Entry 5B7E (X-ray diffraction, 1.42 A resolution); this record covers chain A.

# Chain A
Protein: Blue copper oxidase CueO
Source organism: Escherichia coli K-12
UniProt: P36649 (CUEO_ECOLI); residues 1-516 here = UniProt positions 1-516
Amino-acid sequence (526 residues; row label = number of the first residue in the row):
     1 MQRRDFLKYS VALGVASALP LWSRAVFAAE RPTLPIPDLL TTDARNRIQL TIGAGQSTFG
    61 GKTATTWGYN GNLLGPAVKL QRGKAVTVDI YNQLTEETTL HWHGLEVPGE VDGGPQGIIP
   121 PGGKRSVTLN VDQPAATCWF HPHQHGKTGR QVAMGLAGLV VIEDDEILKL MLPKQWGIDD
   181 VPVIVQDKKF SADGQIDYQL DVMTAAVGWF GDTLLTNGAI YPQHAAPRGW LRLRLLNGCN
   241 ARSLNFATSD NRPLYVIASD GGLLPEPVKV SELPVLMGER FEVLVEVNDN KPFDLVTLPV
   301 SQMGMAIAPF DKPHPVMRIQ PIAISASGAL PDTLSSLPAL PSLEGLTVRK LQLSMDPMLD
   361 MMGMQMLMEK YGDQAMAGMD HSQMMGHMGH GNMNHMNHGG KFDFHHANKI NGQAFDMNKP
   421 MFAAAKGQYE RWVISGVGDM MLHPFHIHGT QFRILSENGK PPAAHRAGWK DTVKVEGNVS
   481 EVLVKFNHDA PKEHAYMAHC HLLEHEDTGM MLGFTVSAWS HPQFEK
Not modelled in the structure: 1-23, 379-402, 525-526
Construct notes: expression tag (517-526)
Bound ions: Cu ion site 1: His101, His446; cu-O-cu linkage Cu: His103, His141, His143, His448, His499, His501; Cu ion site 2: His443, Cys500, His505
Residues lining bound ligands: cu-O-cu linkage (C2O): His101, His103, Trp139, His141, His143, His446, His448, His499, His501

# Summary
Bound to chain A: cu-O-cu linkage. His101 and His446 coordinate Cu ion site 1. The cu-O-cu linkage Cu site is
built by His103, His141, His143, His448, His499 and His501.
Chain A is Blue copper oxidase CueO (Escherichia coli K-12); the structure, Structure of perdeuterated CueO,
was determined by X-ray diffraction, deposited together with 5B7F and 5B7M.
